Entry 2PW8 (X-ray diffraction, 1.84 A resolution); this record covers chains H and I of the 3 polymer chains in the assembly.

Chain H:
Molecule: Thrombin heavy chain
Organism: Homo sapiens
UniProtKB: P00734 (THRB_HUMAN); the construct lacks a stretch of the UniProt sequence and is renumbered around it, so the offset changes along the chain: 16-36 = UniProt 364-384; 37-60 = UniProt 386-409; 61-77 = UniProt 419-435; 78-97 = UniProt 437-456; 7 more segments
Amino-acid sequence (258 residues; numbered 16 to 246 plus 30 insertion-coded residues; 3 numbers in that range are skipped by the numbering (no residue carries them; nothing is unmodelled there); the number before each row is that of its first residue; a row labelled like 60A-60I holds insertion residues (60A, then the next letters in order)):
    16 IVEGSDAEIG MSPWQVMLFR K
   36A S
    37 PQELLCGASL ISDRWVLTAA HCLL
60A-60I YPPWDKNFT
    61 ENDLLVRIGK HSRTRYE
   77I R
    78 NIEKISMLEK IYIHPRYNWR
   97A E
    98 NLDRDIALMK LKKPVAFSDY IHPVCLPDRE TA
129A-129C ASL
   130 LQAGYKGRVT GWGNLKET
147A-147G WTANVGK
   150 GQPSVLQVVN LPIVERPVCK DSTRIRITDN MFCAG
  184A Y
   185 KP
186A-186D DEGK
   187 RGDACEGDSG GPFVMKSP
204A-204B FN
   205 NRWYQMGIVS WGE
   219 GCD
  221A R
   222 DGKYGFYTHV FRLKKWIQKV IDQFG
Unresolved in the structure: 147A-147G
Curated features (UniProtKB/Swiss-Prot):
  - region: Ala-183 to Val-200 (High affinity receptor-binding region which is also known as the TP508 peptide)
  - active site (Charge relay system): His-57, Asp-102, Ser-195
  - glycosylation: Asn-60G (N-linked (GlcNAc...) (complex) asparagine)
Cystine bridges: Cys-42/Cys-58, Cys-168/Cys-182, Cys-191/Cys-220
Bound ions: Ni2+: His-119 (shared with 2 residues of chain L); Na+: Arg-221A, Lys-224
What the authors report for this chain:
  - conformationally variable residues (side-chain flip): Lys-81
  - Na+ coordination: Arg-221A, Lys-224
  - Ni2+ coordination: His-119

Chain I:
Molecule: Hirudin variant-1
Organism: Hirudo medicinalis
UniProtKB: P01050 (ITH1_HIRME); residues 3-65 here = UniProt positions 3-65
Amino-acid sequence (65 residues; each row starts with the number of its first residue):
     1 LTYTDCTESG QNLCLCEGSN VCGQGNKCIL GSDGEKNQCV TGEGTPKPQS HNDGDFEEIP
    61 EEYLQ
Unresolved in the structure: 51-53
Differences from the reference sequence: expression tag (1-2); modified residue (63)
Modified positions: Tyr-63 (o-sulfo-l-tyrosine; TYS)
Cystine bridges: Cys-6/Cys-14, Cys-16/Cys-28, Cys-22/Cys-39

Interface between chain H and chain I:
Residue-residue contacts (63):
  Phe-34(H) / Phe-56(I)  hydrophobic
  Lys-36(H) / Tyr-63(I)
  Lys-36(H) / Gln-65(I)
  Gln-38(H) / Glu-58(I)
  Gln-38(H) / Ile-59(I)
  Gln-38(H) / Leu-64(I)
  Leu-40(H) / Phe-56(I)  hydrophobic
  His-57(H) / Leu-1(I)  hydrogen bond (side chain-backbone)
  Tyr-60A(H) / Leu-1(I)
  Tyr-60A(H) / Leu-13(I)
  Pro-60C(H) / Leu-13(I)  hydrophobic
  Pro-60C(H) / Gln-24(I)
  Pro-60C(H) / Pro-46(I)
  Trp-60D(H) / Leu-1(I)  hydrophobic
  Trp-60D(H) / Lys-47(I)  hydrogen bond (side chain-backbone)
  Trp-60D(H) / Gln-49(I)
  Lys-60F(H) / Gln-49(I)
  Leu-65(H) / Ile-59(I)  hydrophobic
  Leu-65(H) / Tyr-63(I)
  Arg-67(H) / Ile-59(I)
  Arg-73(H) / Asp-55(I)  salt bridge
  Arg-73(H) / Phe-56(I)
  Thr-74(H) / Asp-55(I)
  Thr-74(H) / Phe-56(I)
  Thr-74(H) / Glu-57(I)  hydrogen bond (backbone-backbone)
  Arg-75(H) / Glu-57(I)
  Tyr-76(H) / Glu-57(I)  hydrogen bond (backbone-side chain)
  Tyr-76(H) / Pro-60(I)  hydrophobic
  Tyr-76(H) / Tyr-63(I)
  Glu-80(H) / Tyr-63(I)
  Lys-81(H) / Tyr-63(I)
  Ile-82(H) / Ile-59(I)  hydrophobic
  Ile-82(H) / Tyr-63(I)
  Trp-96(H) / Gln-24(I)
  Arg-97(H) / Gln-24(I)  hydrogen bond (backbone-side chain)
  Leu-99(H) / Leu-1(I)  hydrophobic
  Glu-146(H) / Thr-4(I)
  Gln-151(H) / Asp-55(I)
  Arg-173(H) / Glu-17(I)  salt bridge
  Arg-173(H) / Asn-20(I)
  Ile-174(H) / Val-21(I)  hydrophobic
  Cys-191(H) / Thr-2(I)
  Glu-192(H) / Thr-2(I)  hydrogen bond (backbone-side chain)
  Glu-192(H) / Ser-50(I)
  Ser-195(H) / Leu-1(I)  hydrogen bond (side chain-backbone)
  Ser-214(H) / Leu-1(I)  hydrogen bond (backbone-backbone)
  Trp-215(H) / Leu-1(I)
  Gly-216(H) / Leu-1(I)  hydrogen bond (backbone-backbone)
  Gly-216(H) / Thr-2(I)
  Gly-216(H) / Tyr-3(I)  hydrogen bond (backbone-backbone)
  Glu-217(H) / Tyr-3(I)
  Glu-217(H) / Leu-15(I)
  Glu-217(H) / Ser-19(I)
  Glu-217(H) / Asn-20(I)
  Glu-217(H) / Val-21(I)  hydrogen bond (side chain-backbone)
  Gly-219(H) / Thr-2(I)
  Gly-219(H) / Tyr-3(I)  hydrogen bond (backbone-backbone)
  Gly-219(H) / Leu-15(I)
  Cys-220(H) / Thr-2(I)
  Arg-221A(H) / Asp-5(I)  salt bridge
  Arg-221A(H) / Leu-15(I)
  Arg-221A(H) / Ser-19(I)  hydrogen bond
  Lys-224(H) / Ser-19(I)  hydrogen bond (side chain-backbone)
Other interface residues (no listed pair), chain H (41 interface residues in all): Met-32, Glu-39, Asn-62, Arg-77I, Met-84
Other interface residues (no listed pair), chain I (26 interface residues in all): Gly-18
From the paper, about this interface:
  - residue pairs: Tyr-76(H)/Tyr-63(I) (hydrogen bond), Asn-78(H)/Tyr-63(I) (water-mediated contact), Glu-80(H)/Tyr-63(I) (water-mediated contact), Lys-81(H)/Tyr-63(I)

Summary:
41 residues of chain H and 26 residues of chain I are in contact, with 14 hydrogen bonds and 3 salt bridges.
Polar contacts include Arg-73(H)/Asp-55(I), Arg-173(H)/Glu-17(I) and Arg-221A(H)/Asp-5(I). The paper describes
a hydrogen bond between Tyr-76(H) and Tyr-63(I); water-mediated contacts between Asn-78(H) and Tyr-63(I) and
Glu-80(H) and Tyr-63(I); a contact between Lys-81(H) and Tyr-63(I). From the paper: Na+ coordination by
Arg-221A(H) and Lys-224(H); Ni2+ coordination by His-119(H).
Chain H is Thrombin heavy chain (Homo sapiens) and chain I is Hirudin variant-1 (Hirudo medicinalis); the
structure, Crystal structure of sulfo-hirudin complexed to thrombin, was determined by X-ray diffraction.
